Entry 7EGP (electron microscopy, 6.90 A resolution (low resolution: residue-level contacts below are approximate; hydrogen-bond / salt-bridge calls are withheld)); this record covers chains U and W of the 21 polymer chains in the assembly.

[Chain U]
Name: Histone H2A
From: Xenopus laevis
UniProt: Q6AZJ8 (Q6AZJ8_XENLA); residues 1-129 here correspond to UniProt positions 2-130 (UniProt number = residue number + 1)
Sequence (129 residues; row label = number of the first residue in the row):
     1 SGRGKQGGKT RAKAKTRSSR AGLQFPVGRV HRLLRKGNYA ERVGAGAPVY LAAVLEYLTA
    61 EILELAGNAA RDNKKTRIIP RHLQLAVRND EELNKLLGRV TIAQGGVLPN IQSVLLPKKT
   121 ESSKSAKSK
Not modelled in the structure: 1-11, 119-129

[Chain W]
Molecule: 235-nt DNA strand
Sequence (235 nucleotides; row label = number of the first residue in the row; numbers below 1 keep their minus sign (DT-28 is residue -28)):
   -28 TTATGTGATG GACCCTATAC GCGGCCGCCC TGGAGAATCC CGGTGCCGAG GCCGCTCAAT
    32 TGGTCGTAGA CAGCTCTAGC ACCGCTTAAA CGCACGTACG CGCTGTCCCC CGCGTTTTAA
    92 CCGCCAAGGG GATTACTCCC TAGTCTCCAG GCACGTGTCA GATATATACA TCCTGAAGCT
   152 TGTCGAGAAG TACTAGAGGA TCATAATCAG CCATACCACA TTTGTAGAGG TTTTA
Not modelled in the structure: -28 to 1, 168-206

[Chain U / chain W interface]
Pairs across the interface - 29 pairs, chain U then chain W:
  Ala12(U) with DT117(W); DC118(W)
  Lys13(U) with DC118(W); DC119(W); DA120(W)
  Ala14(U) with DC119(W); DA120(W); DG121(W)
  Thr16(U) with DG121(W); DG122(W)
  Pro26(U) with DG122(W)
  Arg29(U) with DG122(W)
  His31(U) with DA113(W)
  Arg35(U) with DA113(W)
  Glu41(U) with DA113(W)
  Arg42(U) with DC111(W); DT112(W); DA113(W)
  Val43(U) with DT112(W); DA113(W)
  Gly44(U) with DT112(W)
  Ala45(U) with DT112(W)
  Lys74(U) with DG132(W)
  Lys75(U) with DG132(W); DA133(W)
  Thr76(U) with DA131(W); DG132(W)
  Arg77(U) with DA131(W); DG132(W)
Other interface residues (no listed pair), chain U (18 interface residues in all): Lys15
Other interface residues (no listed pair), chain W (14 interface residues in all): DC110, DC130

[Summary]
18 residues of chain U and 14 residues of chain W are in contact.
Here chain U is Histone H2A (Xenopus laevis) and chain W is a 235-nt DNA strand. Entry 7EGP (The structure of
SWI/SNF-nucleosome complex) was determined by electron microscopy together with 7EG6 and 7EGM from the same
study.
